Entry 9GEQ (electron microscopy, 3.12 A resolution); this record covers chains E and I of the 14 polymer chains in the assembly.

[Chain E]
Name: Histone H3.2
From: Xenopus laevis
UniProt: P84233 (H32_XENLA); residues 37-135 here correspond to UniProt positions 38-136 (UniProt number = residue number + 1)
Chain sequence (99 residues; each row starts with the number of its first residue):
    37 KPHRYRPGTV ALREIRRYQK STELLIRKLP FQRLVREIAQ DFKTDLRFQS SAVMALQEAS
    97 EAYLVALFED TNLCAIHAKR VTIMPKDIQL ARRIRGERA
Not modelled in the structure: 37, 135
Differences from the reference sequence: conflict Ala102 (Gly103 in P84233)
Swiss-Prot annotation at these positions:
  - modified residue: Lys37 (N6-methyllysine), Tyr41 (Phosphotyrosine), Lys56 (N6,N6,N6-trimethyllysine), Ser57 (Phosphoserine), Lys64 (N6-(2-hydroxyisobutyryl)lysine), Lys79 (N6,N6,N6-trimethyllysine), Thr80 (Phosphothreonine), Ser86 (Phosphoserine), Thr107 (Phosphothreonine), Lys115 (N6-acetyllysine), Lys122 (N6-(2-hydroxyisobutyryl)lysine)
  - lipidation: Cys110 (S-palmitoyl cysteine)

[Chain I]
Molecule: Widom-601 DNA
Sequence (147 nucleotides; row label = number of the first residue in the row; numbers below 1 keep their minus sign (DA-73 is residue -73)):
   -73 ATCGGATGTA TATATCTGAC ACGTGCCTGG AGACTAGGGA GTAATCCCCT TGGCGGTTAA
   -13 AACGCGGGGG ACAGCGCGTA CGTGCGTTTA AGCGGTGCTA GAGCTGTCTA CGACCAATTG
    47 AGCGGCCTCG GCACCGGGAT TCTCGAT
Not modelled in the structure: -73, 61-73

[How chain E and chain I interact]
Pairs across the interface (26; chain E residue first):
  His39(E) with DA-68(I), sugar contact; DT-67(I), sugar contact
  Arg40(E) with DG8(I), base contact; DT9(I), hydrogen bond to the base; DG10(I), hydrogen bond to the sugar
  Tyr41(E) with DT-67(I), hydrogen bond to the sugar; DT9(I), sugar contact; DG10(I), hydrogen bond to the phosphate
  Pro43(E) with DT9(I), sugar contact
  Gly44(E) with DG8(I), phosphate contact; DT9(I), hydrogen bond to the phosphate
  Thr45(E) with DT9(I), phosphate contact
  Val46(E) with DT9(I), hydrogen bond to the phosphate; DG10(I), phosphate contact
  Ala47(E) with DT9(I), hydrogen bond to the phosphate
  Arg49(E) with DG-66(I), sugar contact; DT-65(I), phosphate contact
  Arg53(E) with DT-65(I), salt bridge to the phosphate
  Lys56(E) with DA-64(I), phosphate contact
  Arg63(E) with DG18(I), phosphate contact
  Lys64(E) with DG18(I), hydrogen bond to the phosphate
  Leu65(E) with DA17(I), sugar contact; DG18(I), hydrogen bond to the phosphate
  Pro66(E) with DA17(I), phosphate contact
  Arg69(E) with DA17(I), salt bridge to the phosphate
  Arg83(E) with DA26(I), sugar contact
Also at the interface, not in a pair above, chain E (18 interface residues in all): Arg42
Also at the interface, not in a pair above, chain I (12 interface residues in all): DG27

[In short]
18 residues of chain E and 12 residues of chain I are in contact, with 9 hydrogen bonds and 2 salt bridges.
Polar contacts include Arg40(E)-DT9(I), Arg40(E)-DG10(I) and Tyr41(E)-DT-67(I).
Here chain E is Histone H3.2 (Xenopus laevis) and chain I is Widom-601 DNA. Entry 9GEQ (Native dimeric
Myeloperoxidase bound to nucleosome core particle; composite map) was determined by electron microscopy,
deposited together with 9GEN, 9GEO, 9GEP, 9GER, 9IHD, 9IHE and 9IHF.
